PDB entry 1NHX | X-ray diffraction, 2.10 A resolution | chain A

Chain A:
Molecule: Phosphoenolpyruvate carboxykinase, cytosolic
Organism: Homo sapiens
Notes: EC 4.1.1.32
Reference sequence: P35558 (PPCKC_HUMAN); numbering as in UniProt (aligned over 1-622)
Sequence (625 residues; row label = number of the first residue in the row; numbers below 1 keep their minus sign (Gly-2 is residue -2)):
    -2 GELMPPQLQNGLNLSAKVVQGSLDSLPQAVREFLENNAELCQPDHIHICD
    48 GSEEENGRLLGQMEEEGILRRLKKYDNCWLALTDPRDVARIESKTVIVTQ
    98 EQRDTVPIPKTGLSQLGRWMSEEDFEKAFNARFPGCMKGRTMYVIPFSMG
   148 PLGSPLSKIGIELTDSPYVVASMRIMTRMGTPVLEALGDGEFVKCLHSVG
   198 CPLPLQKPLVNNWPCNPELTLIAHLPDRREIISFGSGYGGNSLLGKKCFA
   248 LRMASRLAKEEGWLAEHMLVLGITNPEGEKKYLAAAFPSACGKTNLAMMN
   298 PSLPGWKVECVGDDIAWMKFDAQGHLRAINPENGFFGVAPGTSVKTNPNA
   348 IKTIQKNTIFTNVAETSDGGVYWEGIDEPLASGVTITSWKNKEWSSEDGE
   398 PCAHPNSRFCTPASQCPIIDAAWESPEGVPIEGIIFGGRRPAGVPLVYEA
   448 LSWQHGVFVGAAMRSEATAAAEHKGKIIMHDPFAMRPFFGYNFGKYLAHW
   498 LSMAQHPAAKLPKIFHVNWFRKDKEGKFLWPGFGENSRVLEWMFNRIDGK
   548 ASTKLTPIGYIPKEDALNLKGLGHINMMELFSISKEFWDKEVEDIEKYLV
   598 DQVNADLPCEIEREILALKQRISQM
Unresolved in the structure: -2 to 9, 465-472
Construct notes: cloning artifact (-2 to 0); variant Val267 (Ile in P35558), Asp586 (Glu in P35558), Val597 (Glu in P35558)
Ion coordination: Mn2+: Lys244, His264, Asp311
Residues lining bound ligands:
  - FTB (n-{4-[1-(2-fluorobenzyl)-3-butyl-2,6-dioxo-2,3,6,7-tetrahydro-1H-purin-8-ylmethyl]-phenyl}-acetamide): Ala287, Cys288, Gly289, Asn292, Leu293, Met296, Thr343, Arg436, Trp516, Phe517, Phe525, Trp527, Pro528, Gly529, Phe530, Gly531, Asn533
  - phosphoenolpyruvate (PEP): Ala86, Arg87, Tyr235, Gly236, Gly237, Lys243, Lys244, Phe333, Asn403, Arg405, Phe485

Overview:
Bound to chain A: phosphoenolpyruvate and compound FTB. Lys244, His264 and Asp311 coordinate Mn2+.
Chain A is Phosphoenolpyruvate carboxykinase, cytosolic (Homo sapiens); the structure, Pepck complex with a
GTP-competitive inhibitor, was determined by X-ray diffraction (same publication as 1M51).
